Entry 7PIP (electron microscopy, 9.30 A resolution (very low resolution: no residue pairs are listed; an interface is given only as per-side residue counts)); this record covers chains k and 3 of the 55 polymer chains in the assembly.

== Chain k ==
Molecule: 50S ribosomal protein L15
Organism: Mycoplasma pneumoniae M129
Reference sequence: Q50300 (RL15_MYCPN); residues 1-151 here = UniProt positions 1-151
Sequence (151 residues; each row starts with the number of its first residue):
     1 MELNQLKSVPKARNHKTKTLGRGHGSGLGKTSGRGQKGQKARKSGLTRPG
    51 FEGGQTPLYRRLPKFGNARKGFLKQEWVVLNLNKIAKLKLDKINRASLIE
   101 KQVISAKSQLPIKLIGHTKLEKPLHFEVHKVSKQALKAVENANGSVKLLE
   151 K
Disordered / not traced: 1-2, 151

== Chain 3 ==
Molecule: 23S ribosomal RNA
Organism: Mycoplasma pneumoniae M129
Sequence (2907 nucleotides; each row starts with the number of its first residue):
     1 UACAAUAAGUUACUAAGGGCUUAUGGUGGAUGCCUUGGCACUAAUAGGCG
    51 AUGAAGGACGUGUUAACCUGCGAUAAGCUUCGGGUAGGUGGUAAGAACCU
   101 CAGAUCCGGAGAUUUCCGAAUGGAGCAAUCCGGUAGUUGGAAACAGCUAU
   151 CAUUAAUUGAUGAAUAAAUAGUCAAUUAAAGCAAUACGUGGUGAAGUGAA
   201 ACAUCUCAGUAGCCACAGGAAAAGAAAACGAAUGUGAUUCCGUGUGUAGU
   251 GGCGAGCGAAAGCGGAACAGGCCAAACUUAUCAUUAGAUAGGGGUUGUAG
   301 GGCUUGCAAUGUGGACUUGAAAACGAUAGAAGAAGCUGUUGGAAAGCAGC
   351 GCGCAAAAGGGUGAUAGCCCCGUAUUUGAAAUUGUUUUCAUACCUAGCGA
   401 GAUCCCUGAGUAGCUCGGAAAACGUUAUUUUGAGUGAAUCUGCCCAGACC
   451 AUUGGGUAAGCCUAAAUACUAAUUAGUGACCGAUAGCGAAACAGUACCGU
   501 GAGGGAAAGGUGAAAAGAACCCAGAGAUGGGAGUGAAAUAGAUUCUGAAA
   551 CCAUAUGCCUACAACGUGUCAGAGCACAUUAAUGUGUGAUGGCGUGCGUU
   601 UUGAAGUAUGAGCCGGCGAGUUAUGAUAGCAAGCGUUAGUUAACCAGGAG
   651 AUGGGGAGCUGUAGCGAAAGCGAGUUUUAAAAGAGCGUUUGUUUGUUAUU
   701 AUAGACCCGAAACGGGUUGAGCUAGUCAUGAGCAGGUUGAAGGUUGAGUA
   751 ACAUCAACUGGAGGACCGAACCGACUCUCGUUGAAACGAUAGCGGAUGAC
   801 UUGUGAUUAGGGGUGAAAUUCCAAUCGAAAUCCGUGAUAGCUGGUUCUCG
   851 UCGAAAUAGCUUUAAGGCUAGCGUGAGAUCACAAAUAAGUGGAGGUAAAG
   901 CUACUGAAUGUAUGAUGGCGCCACCUAGGCGUACUGAAUACAAUUAAACU
   951 CUGAAUGCCAUUUAUUUUAUUCUCGCAGUCAGACAGUGGGGGAUAAGCUU
  1001 CAUUGUCAAGAGGGGAAGAGCCCAGAUCAUUAAAUAAGGUCCCCAAAAUA
  1051 UACUAAGUGGAAAAGGAUGUGAAAGUGCUAAAACAGCAAGGAUGUUGGCU
  1101 UAGAAGCAGCCAUCGUUUAAAGAGUGCGUAACAGCUCACUUGUCGAGUGU
  1151 UUUUGCGCCGAAGAUGUAACGGGGCUAAGUAUAUUACCGAAUUUAUGGAU
  1201 AAGAUUUAUAUCUUGUGGUAGACGAGCGUUGUAUUGGAGUUGAAGUCAAA
  1251 GCGUGAGCAUUGGUGGAUCCAAUACAAGUGAGAAUGCCGGCAUGAGUAAC
  1301 GCUUGGGAGUGAGAAUCUCCCAAACCGAUUGACUAAGGUUUCCUGGACCA
  1351 GGGUCGUCCUUCCAGGGUUAGUCUGGACCUAAGCUGAGGCUGAAAAGCGU
  1401 AGGCGAUGGACAACAGGUUAAUAUUCCUGUACUUACAGUUAGACUGAUGG
  1451 AGUGACAAAGAAGGUUUUCCACCCCCAUAAUUGGAUUUGGGGAUAAAUCA
  1501 UAAGGUGGUACAAUAGGCAAAUCCGUUGUGCAUAACAUUGAGUGAUGAUG
  1551 UCGAGUGAAUGAGUGAUCAAGUAGCGAAGGUGGUAUUAAUCAUGCUUUCA
  1601 AGAAAAGCUUCUAGGGUUAAUCUAGCUGUAACCAGUACCGAGAACGAACA
  1651 CACGUAGUCAAGGAGAGGAUCCUAAGGUUAGCGAGUGAACUAUAGCCAAG
  1701 GAACUCUGCAAAUUAACCCCGUAAGUUAGCGAGAAGGGGUGCUUAUGUAA
  1751 AAGUAAGCCGCAGUGAAGAACGAGGGGGGACUGUUUAACUAAAACACAAC
  1801 UCUAUGCCAAACCGUAAGGUGAUGUAUAUGGGGUGACACCUGCCCAGUGC
  1851 UGGAAGGUUAAAGAAGGAGGUUAGCGCAAGCGAAGCUUUUAACUGAAGCC
  1901 CCAGUGAACGGCGGCCGUAACUAUAACGGUCCUAAGGUAGCGAAAUUCCU
  1951 AGUCGGGUAAAUUCCGUCCCGCUUGAAUGGUGUAACCAUCUCUUGACUGU
  2001 CUCGGCUAUAGACUCGGUGAAAUCCAGGUACGGGUGAAGACACCCGUUAG
  2051 GCGCAACGGGACGGAAAGACCCCGUGAAGCUUUACUGUAGCUUAAUAUUG
  2101 AUCAGGACAUUAUCAUGUAGAGAAUAGGUAGGAGCAAUCGAUGCAAGUUC
  2151 GCUAGGACUUGUUGAUGCGAAAGGUGGAAUACUACCCUUGGUUGUGUGCU
  2201 GUUCUAAUUGGUAACUGUUAUCCAGUUUCAAGACAGUGUUAGGUGGGCAG
  2251 UUUGACUGGGGCGGUCGCCUCCUAAAAGGUAACGGAGGCGUACAAAGGUA
  2301 CCUUCAGUACGGUUGGAAAUCGUAUGUAGAGUGUAAUGGUGUAAGGGUGC
  2351 UUGACUGUGAGACAUACAGGUCGAACAGGUGAGAAAUCAGGUCAUAGUGA
  2401 UCCGGUGGUCCAGUAUGGAAUGGCCAUCGCUCAACGGAUAAAAGCUACUC
  2451 CGGGGAUAACAGGCUGAUACUGCCCAAGAGUUCAUAUCGACGGCAGUGUU
  2501 UGGCACCUCGAUGUCGACUCAUCUCAUCCUCGAGCUGAAGCAGGUUCGAA
  2551 GGGUUCGGCUGUUCGCCGAUUAAAGAGAUACGUGAGUUGGGUUCAAACCG
  2601 UCGUGAGACAGGUUGGUCCCUAUCUAUUGUGCCCGUAGGAAGAUUGAAGA
  2651 GUGUUGCUUCUAGUACGAGAGGACCGAAGCGAGGACACCUCUUAUGCUCC
  2701 AGUUGUAGCGCCAGCUGCACCGCUGGGUAGUAACGUGUCUAUUAGAUAAA
  2751 CGCUGAAAGCAUCUAAGUGUGAAACUAUCUCAAAGAUUAAUCUUCCCAUU
  2801 UCGCAAGAAAGUAAGAGCCGUCAAAGACGAUGACGUUGAUAGGUUACAGG
  2851 UGUAAGCAUAGUGAUAUGUUGAGCUGAGUAAUACUAAUUGCUCGAGGACU
  2901 UAUUGGA
Disordered / not traced: 1-7, 923-927, 1560-1569, 2901-2907

== Chain k / chain 3 interface ==
At this resolution (9 A) residue pairs are not listed: 80 residues of chain k and 97 of chain 3 lie at the interface.

== Overview ==
The interface between chain k and chain 3 involves 80 residues on one side and 97 on the other.
Here chain k is 50S ribosomal protein L15 and chain 3 is 23S ribosomal RNA, both from Mycoplasma pneumoniae
M129. Entry 7PIP (70S ribosome with EF-Tu-tRNA and P-site tRNA in pseudouridimycin-treated Mycoplasma
pneumoniae cells) was determined by electron microscopy together with 7OOC, 7OOD, 7P6Z, 7PAH, 7PAI, 7PAJ and
23 further entries from the same study.
